PDB entry 1I9I | X-ray diffraction, 2.72 A resolution | chains L and H

== Chain L ==
Protein: Recombinant monoclonal anti-testosterone fab fragment light chain
Organism: Mus musculus
UniProtKB: Q99M37 (Q99M37); residues 1-219 here correspond to UniProt positions 20-238 (UniProt number = residue number + 19)
Amino-acid sequence (219 residues; numbered 1 to 219; the number before each row is that of its first residue):
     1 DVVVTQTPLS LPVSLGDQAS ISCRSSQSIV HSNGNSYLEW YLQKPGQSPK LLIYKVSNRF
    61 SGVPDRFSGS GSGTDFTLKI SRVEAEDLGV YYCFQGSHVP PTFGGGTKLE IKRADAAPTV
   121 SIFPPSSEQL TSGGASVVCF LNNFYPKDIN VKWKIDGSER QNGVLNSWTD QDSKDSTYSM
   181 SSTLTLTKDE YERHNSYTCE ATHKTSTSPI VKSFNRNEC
Cystine bridges: Cys23-Cys93, Cys139-Cys199

== Chain H ==
Protein: Recombinant monoclonal anti-testosterone fab fragment heavy chain
Organism: Mus musculus
UniProtKB: Q9R1A4 (Q9R1A4_MOUSE); aligned to UniProt positions 1-219 over residues 2-220 (the alignment contains insertions or deletions, so no single offset holds)
Amino-acid sequence (220 residues; row label = number of the first residue in the row):
     1 EVKLVESGGG LVKPGGSLKL SCAASGFTFS TYALSWVRQT ADKRLEWVAS IVSGGNTYYS
    61 GSVKGRFTIS RDIARNILYL QMSSLRSEDT AMYYCAREYY GYVGLAYWGQ GTLVTVSAAK
   121 TTPPSVYPLA PGSAAQTNSM VTLGCLVKGY FPEPVTVTWN SGSLSSGVHT FPAVLQSDLY
   181 TLSSSVTVPS STWPSETVTC NVAHPASSTK VDKKIVPRDC
Cystine bridges: Cys22-Cys95, Cys145-Cys200

== Chain L / chain H interface ==
Contacting residue pairs (71):
  Tyr37(L) - Tyr102(H)
  Glu39(L) - Val103(H)
  Glu39(L) - Gly104(H)
  Glu39(L) - Leu105(H)
  Tyr41(L) - Gly104(H)
  Tyr41(L) - Leu105(H)  hydrogen bond (side chain-backbone)
  Gln43(L) - Gln39(H)  hydrogen bond
  Gln43(L) - Tyr94(H)  hydrogen bond
  Ser48(L) - Tyr94(H)
  Ser48(L) - Gly109(H)  hydrogen bond (side chain-backbone)
  Ser48(L) - Gln110(H)  hydrogen bond
  Pro49(L) - Trp108(H)
  Leu51(L) - Leu105(H)
  Tyr54(L) - Tyr99(H)
  Tyr54(L) - Tyr100(H)
  Tyr54(L) - Val103(H)  hydrophobic
  Lys55(L) - Val103(H)
  Phe60(L) - Tyr99(H)  hydrophobic
  Phe60(L) - Ala106(H)  hydrophobic
  Tyr92(L) - Gln39(H)  hydrogen bond
  Tyr92(L) - Lys43(H)  hydrogen bond (side chain-backbone)
  Gly96(L) - Tyr102(H)
  Pro100(L) - Trp47(H)  hydrophobic
  Pro101(L) - Trp47(H)
  Pro101(L) - Tyr102(H)
  Phe103(L) - Val37(H)  hydrophobic
  Phe103(L) - Leu45(H)
  Phe103(L) - Trp47(H)
  Gly105(L) - Arg44(H)
  Ser121(L) - Thr142(H)
  Phe123(L) - Leu129(H)
  Phe123(L) - Ala130(H)
  Phe123(L) - Thr142(H)
  Phe123(L) - Arg218(H)
  Pro124(L) - Arg218(H)  hydrogen bond (backbone-side chain)
  Pro125(L) - Arg218(H)  hydrogen bond (backbone-side chain)
  Ser126(L) - Tyr127(H)
  Ser126(L) - Pro128(H)
  Ser126(L) - Arg218(H)
  Glu128(L) - Tyr127(H)
  Glu128(L) - Pro128(H)
  Glu128(L) - Lys213(H)  salt bridge
  Gln129(L) - Tyr127(H)
  Gln129(L) - Lys148(H)
  Ser132(L) - Tyr127(H)
  Ser136(L) - Leu146(H)
  Ser136(L) - Lys148(H)
  Val138(L) - Leu129(H)  hydrophobic
  Phe140(L) - Leu129(H)  hydrophobic
  Phe140(L) - Phe171(H)  hydrophobic
  Phe140(L) - Ser183(H)
  Phe140(L) - Ser185(H)
  Asn142(L) - His169(H)
  Asn142(L) - Phe171(H)
  Asn142(L) - Ser185(H)  hydrogen bond
  Asn143(L) - His169(H)  hydrogen bond
  Leu165(L) - Gln176(H)
  Asn166(L) - Val174(H)
  Ser167(L) - Phe171(H)
  Ser167(L) - Pro172(H)  hydrogen bond (side chain-backbone)
  Trp168(L) - Pro172(H)
  Thr169(L) - Phe171(H)
  Lys174(L) - Ser166(H)  hydrogen bond
  Ser179(L) - His169(H)  hydrogen bond
  Ser179(L) - Phe171(H)
  Met180(L) - Phe171(H)
  Ser181(L) - Phe171(H)
  Thr185(L) - Lys148(H)  hydrogen bond
  Glu218(L) - Cys220(H)
  Cys219(L) - Gly132(H)
  Cys219(L) - Cys220(H)  disulfide
Also at the interface, not in a pair above, chain L (44 interface residues in all): Gln47, Ser61, Thr183
Also at the interface, not in a pair above, chain H (42 interface residues in all): Glu46, Tyr107, Pro131, Leu143, Gly144, Ser184
Disulfides between the chains: Cys219(L)-Cys220(H)

== Summary ==
Chain L and chain H form an interface of 44 and 42 residues respectively, with 1 disulfide bond, 15 hydrogen
bonds and 1 salt bridge. Among the polar pairs are Glu128(L)-Lys213(H), Tyr41(L)-Leu105(H) and
Gln43(L)-Gln39(H).
Here chain L is Recombinant monoclonal anti-testosterone fab fragment light chain and chain H is Recombinant
monoclonal anti-testosterone fab fragment heavy chain, both from Mus musculus. Entry 1I9I (Native crystal
structure of the recombinant monoclonal wild type anti-testosterone fab fragment) was determined by X-ray
diffraction together with 1I9J from the same study.
